Entry 7VAN (electron microscopy, 3.00 A resolution); this record covers chains D and G of the 12 polymer chains in the assembly.

# Chain D
Name: V-type ATP synthase beta chain
From: Thermus thermophilus HB8
Reference sequence: Q56404 (VATB_THET8); numbering as in UniProt (aligned over 1-478)
Chain sequence (478 residues; numbered 1 to 478; the number before each row is that of its first residue):
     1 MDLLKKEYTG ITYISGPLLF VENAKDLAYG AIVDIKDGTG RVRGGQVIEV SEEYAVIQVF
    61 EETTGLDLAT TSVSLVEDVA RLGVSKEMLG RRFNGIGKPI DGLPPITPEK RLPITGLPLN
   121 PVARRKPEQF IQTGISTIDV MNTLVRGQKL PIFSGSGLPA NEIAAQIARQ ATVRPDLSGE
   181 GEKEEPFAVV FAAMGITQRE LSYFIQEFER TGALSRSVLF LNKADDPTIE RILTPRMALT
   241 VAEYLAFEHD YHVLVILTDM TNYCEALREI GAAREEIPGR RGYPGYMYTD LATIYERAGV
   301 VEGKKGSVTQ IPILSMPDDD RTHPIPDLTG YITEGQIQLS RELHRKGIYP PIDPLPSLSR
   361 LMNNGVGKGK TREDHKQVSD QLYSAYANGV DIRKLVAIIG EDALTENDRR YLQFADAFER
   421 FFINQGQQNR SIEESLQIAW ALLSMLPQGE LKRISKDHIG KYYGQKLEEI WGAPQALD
Unresolved in the structure: 1-4, 475-478

# Chain G
Name: V-type ATP synthase subunit D
From: Thermus thermophilus HB8
Reference sequence: O87880 (VATD_THET8); residues 1-223 here = UniProt positions 1-223
Chain sequence (223 residues; numbered 1 to 223; the number before each row is that of its first residue):
     1 MSQVSPTRMN LLQRRGQLRL AQKGVDLLKK KRDALVAEFF GLVREAMEAR KALDQAAKEA
    61 YAALLLAQAF DGPEVVAGAA LGVPPLEGVE AEVENVWGSK VPRLKATFPD GALLSPVGTP
   121 AYTLEASRAF RRYAEALIRV ANTETRLKKI GEEIKKTTRR VNALEQVVIP GIRAQIRFIQ
   181 QVLEQRERED TFRLKRIKGK IEAREAEEEG GRPNPQVEIG AGL
Unresolved in the structure: 1-3, 210-223

# Interface between chain D and chain G
Pairs across the interface (13):
  Glu275(D) - Lys198(G)  hydrogen bond (backbone-side chain)
  Pro278(D) - Leu194(G)
  Arg280(D) - Glu187(G)
  Arg281(D) - Arg8(G)
  Arg281(D) - Glu187(G)
  Asp318(D) - Leu12(G)
  Asp320(D) - Leu12(G)
  Asp320(D) - Arg15(G)  salt bridge
  Thr322(D) - Arg15(G)
  Asp391(D) - Lys30(G)  salt bridge
  Lys394(D) - Lys23(G)
  Leu395(D) - Leu27(G)  hydrophobic
  Ile398(D) - Leu27(G)  hydrophobic
Also at the interface, not in a pair above, chain D (15 interface residues in all): Tyr54, Ile277, Gly279, Ile399
Also at the interface, not in a pair above, chain G (14 interface residues in all): Lys31, Trp97, Thr191, Lys195, Glu205

# Overview
15 residues of chain D face 14 of chain G across their interface; the contacts include 1 hydrogen bond and 2
salt bridges. Polar pairs include Asp320(D)-Arg15(G), Asp391(D)-Lys30(G) and Glu275(D)-Lys198(G).
Here chain D is V-type ATP synthase beta chain and chain G is V-type ATP synthase subunit D, both from Thermus
thermophilus HB8. Entry 7VAN (V1EG of V/A-ATPase from Thermus thermophilus, high ATP, state2-1) was determined
by electron microscopy together with 7VAI, 7VAJ, 7VAK, 7VAL, 7VAM, 7VAO and 11 further entries from the same
study.
